PDB entry 7D7D | electron microscopy, 4.50 A resolution (low resolution: residue-level contacts below are approximate; hydrogen-bond / salt-bridge calls are withheld) | chains T and F of the 12 polymer chains in the assembly

== Chain T ==
Molecule: template strand (59-nt DNA)
Organism: Escherichia virus T4
Sequence (59 nucleotides; each row starts with the number of its first residue; note: 8 numbers in that range are skipped by the numbering (no residue carries them; nothing is unmodelled there); a row labelled like 13A-13I holds insertion residues (13A, then the next letters in order)):
     1 GGCTGCTTCA GTA
13A-13I TCAGGAGTA
    22 TTTATACTCT CAGTAATAGT GCTGAGCTCT TTATTAG
Disordered / not traced: 13A-13I, 55-58

== Chain F ==
Name: gp55
Organism: Escherichia virus T4
Amino-acid sequence (185 residues; numbered 1 to 185; the number before each row is that of its first residue):
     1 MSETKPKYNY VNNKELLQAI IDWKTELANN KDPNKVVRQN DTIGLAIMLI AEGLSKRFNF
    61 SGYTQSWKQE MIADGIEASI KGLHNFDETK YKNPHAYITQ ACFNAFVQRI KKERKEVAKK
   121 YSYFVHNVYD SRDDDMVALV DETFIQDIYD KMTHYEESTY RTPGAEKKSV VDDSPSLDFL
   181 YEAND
Disordered / not traced: 1-9, 30-36, 154-185

== Chain T / chain F interface ==
Residue-residue contacts (13; chain T residue first):
  DT22(T) with Leu139(F)
  DT23(T) with Tyr121(F); Gln146(F)
  DT24(T) with Tyr63(F); Thr64(F); Trp67(F)
  DA25(T) with Asn59(F); Gly62(F); Tyr63(F); Arg114(F)
  DA27(T) with Asn104(F); Val107(F); Lys111(F)
Interface residues without a listed pair, chain T (6 interface residues in all): DT26
Interface residues without a listed pair, chain F (13 interface residues in all): Phe60

== Overview ==
6 residues of chain T and 13 residues of chain F are in contact.
Chain T is template strand (59-nt DNA) and chain F is gp55, both from Escherichia virus T4; the structure,
CryoEM structure of gp45-dependent transcription activation complex, was determined by electron microscopy,
deposited together with 7D7C.
